Entry 9JMD (electron microscopy, 2.74 A resolution); this record covers chains B and E of the 5 polymer chains in the assembly.

Chain B:
Molecule: Guanine nucleotide-binding protein G(I)/G(S)/G(T) subunit beta-1
From: Homo sapiens
UniProt: P62873 (GBB1_HUMAN); residues 7-345 here correspond to UniProt positions 2-340 (UniProt number = residue number - 5)
Chain sequence (345 residues; each row starts with the number of its first residue):
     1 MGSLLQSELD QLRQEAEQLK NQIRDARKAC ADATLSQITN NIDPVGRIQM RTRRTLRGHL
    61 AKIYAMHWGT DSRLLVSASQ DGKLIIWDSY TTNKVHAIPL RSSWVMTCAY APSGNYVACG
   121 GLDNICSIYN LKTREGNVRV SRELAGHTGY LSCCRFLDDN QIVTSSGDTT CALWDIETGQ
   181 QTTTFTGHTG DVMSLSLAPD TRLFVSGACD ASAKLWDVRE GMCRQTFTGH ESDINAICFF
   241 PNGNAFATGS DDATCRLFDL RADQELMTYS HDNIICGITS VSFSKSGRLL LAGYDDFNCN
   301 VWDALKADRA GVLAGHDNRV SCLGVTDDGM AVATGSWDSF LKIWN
Not modelled in the structure: 1-7
Sequence notes: initiating methionine (1); expression tag (2-6)
UniProt features mapped onto this chain:
  - modified residue: Ser-7 (N-acetylserine), His-271 (Phosphohistidine)

Chain E:
Molecule: ScFv16
From: Mus musculus
Notes: antibody fragment or engineered binder
Chain sequence (247 residues; numbered 1 to 247; the number before each row is that of its first residue):
     1 VQLVESGGGL VQPGGSRKLS CSASGFAFSS FGMHWVRQAP EKGLEWVAYI SSGSGTIYYA
    61 DTVKGRFTIS RDDPKNTLFL QMTSLRSEDT AMYYCVRSIY YYGSSPFDFW GQGTTLTVSA
   121 GGGGSGGGGS GGGGSADIVM TQATSSVPVT PGESVSISCR SSKSLLHSNG NTYLYWFLQR
   181 PGQSPQLLIY RMSNLASGVP DRFSGSGSGT AFTLTISRLE AEDVGVYYCM QHLEYPLTFG
   241 AGTKLEL
Not modelled in the structure: 120-133
Disulfide bonds: Cys-21/Cys-95

Interface between chain B and chain E:
Contacting residue pairs - 12 pairs, chain B then chain E:
  Asp-71(B) / Tyr-102(E)
  Arg-73(B) / Tyr-102(E)
  Leu-74(B) / Tyr-102(E)  hydrophobic
  Val-95(B) / Tyr-101(E)  hydrophobic
  Leu-131(B) / Tyr-101(E)
  Arg-134(B) / Val-1(E)
  Arg-134(B) / Arg-97(E)  hydrogen bond (backbone-side chain)
  Glu-135(B) / Gly-25(E)
  Glu-135(B) / Phe-26(E)
  Glu-135(B) / Ala-27(E)  hydrogen bond (backbone-backbone)
  Glu-135(B) / Phe-31(E)
  Gly-136(B) / Phe-31(E)
Also at the interface, not in a pair above, chain B (10 interface residues in all): His-96, Lys-132
Also at the interface, not in a pair above, chain E (11 interface residues in all): Ile-99, Gly-103, Ser-197

Overview:
10 residues of chain B face 11 of chain E across their interface, with 2 hydrogen bonds. Polar contacts
include Arg-134(B)/Arg-97(E) and Glu-135(B)/Ala-27(E).
Here chain B is Guanine nucleotide-binding protein G(I)/G(S)/G(T) subunit beta-1 (Homo sapiens) and chain E is
ScFv16 (Mus musculus). Entry 9JMD (Cryo-EM structure of the Azithromycin-Motilin receptor-Gq protein complex)
was determined by electron microscopy (same publication as 9JMC).
